PDB entry 3H9C | X-ray diffraction, 1.40 A resolution | chain A

[Chain A]
Protein: Methionyl-tRNA synthetase
Organism: Escherichia coli
Notes: EC 6.1.1.10; fragment: M547 domain:
UniProtKB: P00959 (SYM_ECOLI); residues 1-547 here correspond to UniProt positions 2-548 (UniProt number = residue number + 1)
Amino-acid sequence (547 residues; numbered 1 to 547; the number before each row is that of its first residue):
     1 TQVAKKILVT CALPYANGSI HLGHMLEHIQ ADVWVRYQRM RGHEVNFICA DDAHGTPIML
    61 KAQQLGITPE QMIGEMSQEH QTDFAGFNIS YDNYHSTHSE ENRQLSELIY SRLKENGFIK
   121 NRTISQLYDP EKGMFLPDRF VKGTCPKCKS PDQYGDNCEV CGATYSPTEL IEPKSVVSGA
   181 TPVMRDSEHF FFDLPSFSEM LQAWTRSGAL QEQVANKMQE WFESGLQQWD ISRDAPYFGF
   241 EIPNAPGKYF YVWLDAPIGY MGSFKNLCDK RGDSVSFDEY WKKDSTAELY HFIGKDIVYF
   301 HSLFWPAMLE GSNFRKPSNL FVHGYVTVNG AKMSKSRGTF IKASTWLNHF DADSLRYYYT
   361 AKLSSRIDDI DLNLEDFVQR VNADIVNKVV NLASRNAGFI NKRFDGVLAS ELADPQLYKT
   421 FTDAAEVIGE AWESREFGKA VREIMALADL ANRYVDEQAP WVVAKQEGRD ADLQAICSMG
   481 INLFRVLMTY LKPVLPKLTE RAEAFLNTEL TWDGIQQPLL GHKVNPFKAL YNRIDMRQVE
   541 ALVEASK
Disordered / not traced: 1-3
Metal / ion sites: Zn2+: Cys145, Cys148, Cys158, Cys161
Curated features (UniProtKB/Swiss-Prot):
  - motif: Pro14 to His24 ('HIGH' region), Lys332 to Ser336 ('KMSKS' region)
  - binding site (Zn(2+)): Cys145, Cys148, Cys158, Cys161
  - binding site (ATP): Lys335
Reported in the primary citation:
  - contacts within the chain: Tyr251-Trp253 (pi stacking), Phe300-Phe304 (pi stacking)

[Overview]
Cys145, Cys148, Cys158 and Cys161 form the Zn2+ site. From UniProt: 4 Zn2+-binding residues and ATP-binding
residue Lys335. From the paper: contacts within the chain involving Tyr251, Trp253 and Phe300 among others.
Chain A is Methionyl-tRNA synthetase (Escherichia coli); the structure, Structure of methionyl-tRNA
synthetase: crystal form 2, was determined by X-ray diffraction together with 3H97, 3H99 and 3H9B from the
same study.
